8UKH - chains H and L of the 6 polymer chains in the assembly; structure by X-ray diffraction, 3.52 A resolution.

Chain H:
Name: 4h12 heavy chain
From: Mus musculus
Amino-acid sequence (218 residues; row label = number of the first residue in the row):
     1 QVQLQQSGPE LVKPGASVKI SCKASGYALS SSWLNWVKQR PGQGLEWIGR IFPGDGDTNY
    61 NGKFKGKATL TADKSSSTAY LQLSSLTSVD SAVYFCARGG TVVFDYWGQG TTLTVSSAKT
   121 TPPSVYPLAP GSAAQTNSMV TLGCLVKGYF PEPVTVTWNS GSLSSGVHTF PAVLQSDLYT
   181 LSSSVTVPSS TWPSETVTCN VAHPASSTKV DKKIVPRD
Not modelled in the structure: 218
Disulfides: Cys22-Cys96, Cys144-Cys199

Chain L:
Name: 4h12 light chain
From: Mus musculus
Amino-acid sequence (210 residues; row label = number of the first residue in the row):
     1 DIVMTQSHKF MSTSVGDRVN ITCKASQDVG IAVAWYQQRP GQSPKLLIYW ASKRHTGVHD
    61 RFTGTGSGTD FTLTISTVQS EDLADYFCQQ YSNSLTFGAG TTLELSRADA APTVSIFPPS
   121 SEQLTSGGAS VVCFLNNFYP KDINVKWKID GSERQNGVLN SWTDQDSKDS TYSMSSTLTL
   181 TKDEYERHNS YACEATHKTS TSPIVKSFNR
Disulfides: Cys23-Cys88, Cys133-Cys193

How chain H and chain L interact:
Residue-residue contacts - 67 pairs, chain H then chain L:
  Gln39(H) - Gln38(L)  hydrogen bond
  Gln43(H) - Asp85(L)
  Gln43(H) - Phe87(L)
  Gln43(H) - Ala99(L)
  Leu45(H) - Phe97(L)
  Trp47(H) - Leu95(L)
  Trp47(H) - Phe97(L)
  Phe95(H) - Gln38(L)
  Phe95(H) - Ser43(L)
  Phe95(H) - Pro44(L)
  Val102(H) - Gln89(L)
  Val102(H) - Tyr91(L)  hydrophobic
  Val103(H) - Tyr36(L)
  Val103(H) - Leu46(L)  hydrophobic
  Val103(H) - Tyr49(L)  hydrophobic
  Phe104(H) - Tyr36(L)  hydrogen bond (backbone-side chain)
  Phe104(H) - Leu46(L)
  Phe104(H) - Leu95(L)  hydrophobic
  Asp105(H) - Leu46(L)
  Asp105(H) - His55(L)  salt bridge
  Trp107(H) - Tyr36(L)
  Trp107(H) - Ser43(L)
  Trp107(H) - Pro44(L)
  Gly108(H) - Ser43(L)  hydrogen bond (backbone-side chain)
  Tyr126(H) - Ser120(L)
  Tyr126(H) - Glu122(L)
  Tyr126(H) - Gln123(L)
  Tyr126(H) - Ser126(L)
  Pro127(H) - Ser120(L)
  Leu128(H) - Phe117(L)
  Leu128(H) - Val132(L)  hydrophobic
  Leu128(H) - Phe134(L)  hydrophobic
  Ala129(H) - Phe117(L)
  Ala129(H) - Pro118(L)
  Pro130(H) - Phe117(L)
  Gln135(H) - Ile116(L)
  Gln135(H) - Ser207(L)
  Thr136(H) - Lys206(L)
  Thr141(H) - Ser115(L)  hydrogen bond
  Thr141(H) - Phe117(L)
  Leu145(H) - Ser130(L)
  Lys147(H) - Ser130(L)
  His168(H) - Asn136(L)
  His168(H) - Asn137(L)  hydrogen bond
  His168(H) - Ser173(L)  hydrogen bond
  Thr169(H) - Thr163(L)
  Phe170(H) - Phe134(L)  hydrophobic
  Phe170(H) - Asn136(L)
  Phe170(H) - Ser161(L)
  Phe170(H) - Thr163(L)
  Phe170(H) - Ser173(L)
  Phe170(H) - Met174(L)
  Phe170(H) - Ser175(L)
  Pro171(H) - Ser161(L)  hydrogen bond (backbone-side chain)
  Pro171(H) - Trp162(L)
  Val173(H) - Leu159(L)  hydrophobic
  Val173(H) - Asn160(L)
  Val173(H) - Ser161(L)
  Leu174(H) - Leu159(L)
  Gln175(H) - Leu159(L)
  Gln175(H) - Thr179(L)
  Ser182(H) - Phe134(L)
  Ser182(H) - Ser175(L)  hydrogen bond
  Ser183(H) - Phe134(L)
  Ser184(H) - Phe134(L)
  Ser184(H) - Asn136(L)  hydrogen bond
  Lys212(H) - Glu122(L)  salt bridge
Also at the interface, not in a pair above, chain H (39 interface residues in all): Val37, Glu46, Gln109, Val125, Gly131, Leu142, Gly143
Also at the interface, not in a pair above, chain L (41 interface residues in all): Lys45, Gly98, Thr177

In short:
39 residues of chain H and 41 residues of chain L are in contact, with 9 hydrogen bonds and 2 salt bridges.
Polar pairs include Asp105(H)-His55(L), Lys212(H)-Glu122(L) and Gln39(H)-Gln38(L).
Here chain H is 4h12 heavy chain and chain L is 4h12 light chain, both from Mus musculus. Entry 8UKH (Crystal
structure of Plasmodium falciparum CelTOS in complex with antibody 4h12) was determined by X-ray diffraction.
